3HOY - chains C and K of the 15 polymer chains in the assembly; structure by X-ray diffraction, 3.40 A resolution.

# Chain C
Molecule: DNA-directed RNA polymerase II subunit RPB3
Source organism: Saccharomyces cerevisiae
Notes: EC 2.7.7.6
Reference sequence: P16370 (RPB3_YEAST); residue numbers follow UniProt; this construct covers 2-318
Amino-acid sequence (347 residues; each row starts with the number of its first residue; numbers below 1 keep their minus sign (Met-28 is residue -28)):
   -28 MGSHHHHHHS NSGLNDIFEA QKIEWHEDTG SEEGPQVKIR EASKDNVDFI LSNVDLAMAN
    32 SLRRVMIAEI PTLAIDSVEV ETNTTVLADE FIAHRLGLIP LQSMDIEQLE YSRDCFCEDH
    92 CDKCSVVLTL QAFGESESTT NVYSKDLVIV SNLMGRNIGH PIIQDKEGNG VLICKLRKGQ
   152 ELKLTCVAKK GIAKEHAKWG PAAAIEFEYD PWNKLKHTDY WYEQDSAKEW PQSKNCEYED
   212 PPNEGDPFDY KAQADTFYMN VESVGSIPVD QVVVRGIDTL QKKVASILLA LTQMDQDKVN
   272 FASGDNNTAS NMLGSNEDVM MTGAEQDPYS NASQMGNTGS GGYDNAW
Unresolved in the structure: -28 to 2, 269-318
Differences from the reference sequence: expression tag (-28 to 1)
UniProt features mapped onto this chain:
  - binding site (Zn(2+)): Cys86, Cys88, Cys92, Cys95
  - modified residue: Ser2 (N-acetylserine)
  - natural variant: Ala30 (A30D: In mutant RPB3-1)
  - mutagenesis: Lys9 (K9E: Transcript termination readthrough)

# Chain K
Molecule: DNA-directed RNA polymerase II subunit RPB11
Source organism: Saccharomyces cerevisiae
Notes: EC 2.7.7.6
Reference sequence: P38902 (RPB11_YEAST); numbering as in UniProt (aligned over 1-120)
Amino-acid sequence (120 residues; row label = number of the first residue in the row):
     1 MNAPDRFELF LLGEGESKLK IDPDTKAPNA VVITFEKEDH TLGNLIRAEL LNDRKVLFAA
    61 YKVEHPFFAR FKLRIQTTEG YDPKDALKNA CNSIINKLGA LKTNFETEWN LQTLAADDAF
Unresolved in the structure: 115-120
UniProt features mapped onto this chain:
  - mutagenesis: Glu108 (E108G/V: Transcript termination readthrough; E108K: Transcript termination readthrough. Lethal), Leu111 (L111P: Transcript termination readthrough), Leu114 (L114P: Transcript termination readthrough)

# Chain C / chain K interface
Residue-residue contacts - 79 pairs, chain C then chain K:
  Glu3(C) - Thr103(K)
  Glu3(C) - Asn104(K)  hydrogen bond
  Pro6(C) - Lys97(K)
  Pro6(C) - Ala100(K)
  Pro6(C) - Leu101(K)
  Pro6(C) - Asn104(K)
  Gln7(C) - Asn104(K)
  Val8(C) - Asn104(K)
  Val8(C) - Phe105(K)  hydrophobic
  Val8(C) - Glu108(K)
  Lys9(C) - Glu108(K)
  Ile10(C) - Glu108(K)  hydrogen bond (backbone-side chain)
  Ile10(C) - Trp109(K)
  Ile10(C) - Gln112(K)
  Ala13(C) - Trp109(K)  hydrophobic
  Ala13(C) - Gln112(K)
  Ala13(C) - Leu114(K)
  Ser14(C) - Trp109(K)
  Val18(C) - Phe105(K)  hydrophobic
  Val18(C) - Trp109(K)  hydrophobic
  Phe20(C) - Phe105(K)  hydrophobic
  Leu22(C) - Leu101(K)  hydrophobic
  Ala28(C) - Asn44(K)
  Ala28(C) - Leu45(K)
  Ala28(C) - Ala48(K)  hydrophobic
  Met29(C) - Leu45(K)  hydrophobic
  Met29(C) - Ile94(K)
  Met29(C) - Lys97(K)
  Met29(C) - Leu98(K)  hydrophobic
  Ser32(C) - Thr41(K)  hydrogen bond (side chain-backbone)
  Ser32(C) - Leu45(K)
  Arg35(C) - Asp39(K)  salt bridge
  Arg35(C) - His40(K)
  Arg35(C) - Thr41(K)  hydrogen bond
  Glu40(C) - Thr41(K)
  Arg84(C) - Phe10(K)
  Arg84(C) - Leu11(K)
  Ile163(C) - Phe10(K)  hydrophobic
  Lys165(C) - Arg6(K)  hydrogen bond (backbone-side chain)
  Lys165(C) - Leu9(K)
  Lys165(C) - Phe10(K)
  Lys165(C) - Asp39(K)  salt bridge
  Glu166(C) - Arg6(K)  hydrogen bond (backbone-side chain)
  Glu166(C) - Phe10(K)
  His167(C) - Arg6(K)
  Asp241(C) - Phe105(K)
  Asp241(C) - Trp109(K)
  Val244(C) - Phe105(K)  hydrophobic
  Val245(C) - Lys102(K)
  Val245(C) - Glu106(K)
  Ile248(C) - Leu98(K)
  Ile248(C) - Leu101(K)  hydrophobic
  Asp249(C) - Lys102(K)  salt bridge
  Leu251(C) - Thr41(K)
  Leu251(C) - Leu45(K)  hydrophobic
  Leu251(C) - Leu98(K)  hydrophobic
  Gln252(C) - Ile95(K)  hydrogen bond (side chain-backbone)
  Gln252(C) - Leu98(K)
  Gln252(C) - Gly99(K)
  Gln252(C) - Lys102(K)
  Lys254(C) - Glu38(K)  salt bridge
  Lys254(C) - Leu42(K)
  Val255(C) - Cys91(K)
  Val255(C) - Ile94(K)  hydrophobic
  Ile258(C) - Leu19(K)
  Ile258(C) - Phe35(K)  hydrophobic
  Ile258(C) - Leu42(K)  hydrophobic
  Ile258(C) - Cys91(K)  hydrophobic
  Leu259(C) - Lys88(K)
  Leu259(C) - Cys91(K)  hydrophobic
  Leu259(C) - Asn92(K)
  Leu262(C) - Leu19(K)  hydrophobic
  Leu262(C) - Leu87(K)  hydrophobic
  Leu262(C) - Lys88(K)
  Thr263(C) - Lys88(K)
  Met265(C) - Leu19(K)
  Met265(C) - Ile21(K)  hydrophobic
  Asp266(C) - Lys84(K)  salt bridge
  Asp266(C) - Lys88(K)  salt bridge
Other interface residues (no listed pair), chain C (45 interface residues in all): Glu4, Gly5, Arg11, Val25, Asp26, Val36, Ala164, Ala256, Ala261
Other interface residues (no listed pair), chain K (39 interface residues in all): Phe7, Lys18, Ile46

# Summary
45 residues of chain C face 39 of chain K across their interface, with 7 hydrogen bonds and 6 salt bridges.
Polar contacts include Arg35(C)-Asp39(K), Lys165(C)-Asp39(K) and Asp249(C)-Lys102(K).
Here chain C is DNA-directed RNA polymerase II subunit RPB3 and chain K is DNA-directed RNA polymerase II
subunit RPB11, both from Saccharomyces cerevisiae. Entry 3HOY (Complete RNA polymerase II elongation complex
VI) was determined by X-ray diffraction, deposited together with 3HOU, 3HOV, 3HOW, 3HOX and 3HOZ.
